4JI7 - chains A and J of the 21 polymer chains in the assembly; structure by X-ray diffraction, 3.50 A resolution.

== Chain A ==
Molecule: 16S rRNA
Source organism: Thermus thermophilus
Sequence (1522 nucleotides; row label = number of the first residue in the row; note: 42 numbers in that range are skipped by the numbering (no residue carries them; nothing is unmodelled there); a row labelled like 190A-190L holds insertion residues (190A, then the next letters in order); numbering starts at 0):
     0 UUUGUUGGAG AGUUUGAUCC UGGCUCAGGG UGAACGCUGG CGGCGUGCCU AAGACAUGCA
    60 AGUCGUGCGG G
    73 CCGCGGGGUU UU
    88 ACUCCG
    95 UGGUC
   101 AGCGGCGGAC GGGUGAGUAA CGCGUGGGU
  129A G
   130 ACCUACCCGG AAGAGGGGGA CAACCCGGGG AAACUCGGGC UAAUCCCCCA UGUGGACCCG
   190 C
190A-190L CCCUUGGGGUGU
   191 GUCCAAAGGG CUUU
   216 GCCCGCUUCC GGAUGGGCCC GCGUCCCAUC AGCUAGUUGG UGGGGUAAUG GCCCACCAAG
   276 GCGACGACGG GUAGCCGGUC UGAGAGGAUG GCCGGCCACA GGGGCACUGA GACACGGGCC
   336 CCACUCCUAC GGGAGGCAGC AGUUAGGAAU CUUCCGCAAU GGGCGCAAGC CUGACGGAGC
   396 GACGCCGCUU GGAGGAAGAA GCCCUUCGGG GUGUAAACUC CUGAA
   442 CCCGGGACGA AACCCCCGAC GA
   474 GGGGACUGAC GGUACCGGG
   494 GUAAUAGCGC CGGCCAACUC CGUGCCAGCA GCCGCGGUAA UACGGAGGGC GCGAGCGUUA
   554 CCCGGAUUCA CUGGGCGUAA AGGGCGUGUA GGCGGCCUGG GGCGUCCCAU GUGAAAGACC
   614 ACGGCUCAAC CGUGGGGGAG CGUGGGAUAC GCUCAGGCUA GACGGUGGGA GAGGGUGGUG
   674 GAAUUCCCGG AGUAGCGGUG AAAUGCGCAG AUACCGGGAG GAACGCCGAU GGCGAAGGCA
   734 GCCACCUGGU CCACCCGUGA CGCUGAGGCG CGAAAGCGUG GGGAGCAAAC CGGAUUAGAU
   794 ACCCGGGUAG UCCACGCCCU AAACGAUGCG CGCUAGGUCU CUGGGUCU
   848 CCUGGGGGCC GAAGCUAACG CGUUAAGCGC GCCGCCUGGG GAGUACGGCC GCAAGGCUGA
   908 AACUCAAAGG AAUUGACGGG GGCCCGCACA AGCGGUGGAG CAUGUGGUUU AAUUCGAAGX
   968 AACGCGAAGA ACCUUACCAG GCCUUGACAU GCUAGG
 1003A G
  1004 AACCCGGGUG AAAGCCUGGG GUGCCCC
1030A-1030D GCGA
  1031 GGGGAGCCCU AGCACAGGUG CUGCAUGGCC GUCGUCAGCU CGUGCCGUGA GGUGUUGGGU
  1091 UAAGUCCCGC AACGAGCGCA ACCCCCGCCG UUAGUUGCCA GCGGUUCGGC CGGGCACUCU
  1151 AACGGGACUG CCCGCGAAA
  1171 GCGGGAGGAA GGAGGGGACG ACGUCUGGUC AGCAUGGCCC UUACGGCCUG GGCGACACAC
  1231 GUGCUACAAU GCCCACUACA AAGCGAUGCC ACCCGGCAAC GGGGAGCUAA UCGCAAAAAG
  1291 GUGGGCCCAG UUCGGAUUGG GGUCUGCAAC CCGACCCCAU GAAGCCGGAA UCGCUAGUAA
  1351 UCGCGGAUCA G
 1361A C
  1362 CAUGCCGCGG UGAAUACGUU CCCGGGCCUU GUACACACXG CCXGUXACGC CAUGGGAGCG
  1422 GGCUCUACCC GAAGUCGCCG GG
  1446 AGCCUACGGG
  1459 CAGGCGCCGA GGGUAGGGCC CGUGACUGGG GCGAAGUCGU AACAAGGUAG CUGUACCGGA
  1519 AGGUGCGGCU GGAUCCACUC CUUUCU
Unresolved in the structure: 0-2, 1534-1538
Construct notes: conflict C1534 (A2157 in M26923.1), A1535 (C2158 in M26923.1)
Modified / non-standard residues: PSU (pseudouridine-5'-monophosphate) at position 516, 7MG (7N-methyl-8-hydroguanosine-5'-monophosphate) at position 527, M2G (N2-dimethylguanosine-5'-monophosphate) at position 966, 5MC (5-methylcytidine-5'-monophosphate) at position 967, 2MG (2N-methylguanosine-5'-monophosphate) at position 1207, 5MC (5-methylcytidine-5'-monophosphate) at position 1400, 4OC (4n,o2'-methylcytidine-5'-monophosphate) at position 1402, 5MC (5-methylcytidine-5'-monophosphate) at position 1404, 5MC (5-methylcytidine-5'-monophosphate) at position 1407, UR3 (3-methyluridine-5'-monophoshate) at position 1498, MA6 (6N-dimethyladenosine-5'-monophoshate) at position 1518, MA6 (6N-dimethyladenosine-5'-monophoshate) at position 1519, PSU (pseudouridine-5'-monophosphate) at position 1540, PSU (pseudouridine-5'-monophosphate) at position 1541
Metal / ion sites: Mg2+ site 1 near U12 (its only coordinating residue here); Mg2+ site 2: G15, U920; Mg2+ site 3: C58, U387; Mg2+ site 4: A59, U387; Mg2+ site 5 near G61 (its only coordinating residue here); Mg2+ site 6 near U83 (its only coordinating residue here); Mg2+ site 7: G107, G324; Mg2+ site 8 near A109 (its only coordinating residue here); Mg2+ site 9: C110, G377; Mg2+ site 10 near G111 (its only coordinating residue here); Mg2+ site 11: G117, G289; Mg2+ site 12: C121, G124, U125, G236; 98 more Mg2+ sites not listed
From the paper describing this entry:
  - conformationally variable residues (order/disorder transition, register shift): A1408, C1409, G1410 to G1415, G1491, A1492, A1493, G1494
  - mutagenesis - C1490U: increased growth

== Chain J ==
Name: Ribosomal protein S10
Source organism: Thermus thermophilus
UniProt: Q5SHN7 (RS10_THET8); residues 1-105 here = UniProt positions 1-105
Chain sequence (105 residues; numbered 1 to 105; the number before each row is that of its first residue):
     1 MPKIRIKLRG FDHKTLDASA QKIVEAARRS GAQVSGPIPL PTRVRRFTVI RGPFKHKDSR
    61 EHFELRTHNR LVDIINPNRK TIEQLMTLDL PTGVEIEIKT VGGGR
Unresolved in the structure: 1-2, 101-105

== Interface between chain A and chain J ==
Residue-residue contacts - 72 pairs, chain A then chain J:
  G963(A) / Phe-54(J)  sugar contact
  A964(A) / Phe-54(J)  sugar contact
  A964(A) / Lys-55(J)  hydrogen bond to the sugar
  A969(A) / Lys-55(J)  salt bridge to the phosphate
  C972(A) / Lys-55(J)  sugar contact
  C972(A) / Lys-57(J)  salt bridge to the phosphate
  G973(A) / Phe-54(J)  base contact
  G973(A) / Lys-55(J)  hydrogen bond to the sugar
  G973(A) / Lys-57(J)  salt bridge to the phosphate
  A975(A) / Thr-48(J)  base contact
  A975(A) / Arg-60(J)  base contact
  G1058(A) / Pro-53(J)  base contact
  C1059(A) / Arg-51(J)  sugar contact
  C1059(A) / Gly-52(J)  sugar contact
  C1059(A) / Pro-53(J)  sugar contact
  C1060(A) / Arg-51(J)  sugar contact
  C1060(A) / Gly-52(J)  sugar contact
  C1060(A) / His-56(J)  hydrogen bond to the sugar
  G1061(A) / Arg-51(J)  phosphate contact
  G1061(A) / His-56(J)  hydrogen bond to the sugar
  G1061(A) / Ser-59(J)  phosphate contact
  A1123(A) / Ser-35(J)  phosphate contact
  A1123(A) / Gly-36(J)  sugar contact
  A1123(A) / Pro-37(J)  hydrogen bond to the sugar
  A1123(A) / Ile-38(J)  hydrogen bond to the sugar
  A1123(A) / Pro-39(J)  base contact
  G1124(A) / Gln-33(J)  phosphate contact
  G1124(A) / Ser-35(J)  phosphate contact
  G1124(A) / Ile-38(J)  sugar contact
  U1125(A) / Arg-5(J)  base contact
  U1125(A) / Ser-35(J)  phosphate contact
  U1125(A) / Leu-71(J)  base contact
  U1125(A) / Asp-73(J)  base contact
  U1150(A) / Pro-39(J)  hydrogen bond to the sugar
  U1150(A) / Leu-40(J)  sugar contact
  U1150(A) / Pro-41(J)  sugar contact
  A1151(A) / Pro-39(J)  base contact
  A1151(A) / Leu-40(J)  sugar contact
  A1151(A) / Pro-41(J)  phosphate contact
  A1151(A) / Thr-42(J)  hydrogen bond to the phosphate
  A1151(A) / Arg-70(J)  hydrogen bond to the phosphate
  A1152(A) / His-13(J)  hydrogen bond to the phosphate
  A1152(A) / Asp-17(J)  sugar contact
  A1152(A) / His-68(J)  salt bridge to the phosphate
  A1152(A) / Arg-70(J)  salt bridge to the phosphate
  C1153(A) / His-13(J)  salt bridge to the phosphate
  C1189(A) / Arg-51(J)  salt bridge to the phosphate
  G1197(A) / His-56(J)  hydrogen bond to the base
  G1198(A) / Phe-54(J)  sugar contact
  G1198(A) / Lys-55(J)  sugar contact
  U1199(A) / Phe-54(J)  sugar contact
  G1202(A) / Pro-53(J)  base contact
  G1253(A) / Val-44(J)  phosphate contact
  C1254(A) / Arg-43(J)  phosphate contact
  C1254(A) / Val-44(J)  phosphate contact
  C1254(A) / Arg-45(J)  phosphate contact
  G1255(A) / Arg-43(J)  base contact
  G1255(A) / Arg-45(J)  salt bridge to the phosphate
  A1279(A) / Lys-7(J)  salt bridge to the phosphate
  A1279(A) / Arg-9(J)  salt bridge to the phosphate
  A1279(A) / Arg-43(J)  hydrogen bond to the base
  A1279(A) / Lys-99(J)  salt bridge to the phosphate
  A1280(A) / Lys-7(J)  salt bridge to the phosphate
  A1280(A) / Leu-40(J)  base contact
  A1280(A) / Pro-41(J)  sugar contact
  U1281(A) / Lys-7(J)  base contact
  C1366(A) / Arg-60(J)  hydrogen bond to the phosphate
  C1367(A) / Thr-48(J)  hydrogen bond to the sugar
  C1367(A) / Arg-60(J)  salt bridge to the phosphate
  C1367(A) / His-62(J)  hydrogen bond to the phosphate
  G1368(A) / Arg-46(J)  hydrogen bond to the sugar
  G1368(A) / His-62(J)  salt bridge to the phosphate
Also at the interface, not in a pair above, chain A (34 interface residues in all): A965, A1188, U1278
Also at the interface, not in a pair above, chain J (36 interface residues in all): Ile-50, Glu-61

== In short ==
The interface between chain A and chain J involves 34 residues on one side and 36 on the other, with 16
hydrogen bonds and 14 salt bridges. Polar pairs include G1197(A)/His-56(J), A1279(A)/Arg-43(J) and
A964(A)/Lys-55(J). From the paper: C1490U of chain A increases growth; conformational variability at A1408(A),
C1409(A) and G1410(A) among others.
Chain A is 16S rRNA and chain J is Ribosomal protein S10, both from Thermus thermophilus; the structure,
Crystal Structure of 30S ribosomal subunit from Thermus thermophilus, was determined by X-ray diffraction
(same publication as 4JI0, 4JI1, 4JI2, 4JI3, 4JI4, 4JI5, 4JI6 and 4JI8).
